6CIT - chains A and C of the 4 polymer chains in the assembly; structure by X-ray diffraction, 2.03 A resolution.

Chain A:
Protein: GTP-binding nuclear protein Ran
Source organism: Homo sapiens
UniProt: P62826 (RAN_HUMAN); numbering as in UniProt (aligned over 1-216)
Sequence (237 residues; row label = number of the first residue in the row; numbers below 1 keep their minus sign (Met-20 is residue -20)):
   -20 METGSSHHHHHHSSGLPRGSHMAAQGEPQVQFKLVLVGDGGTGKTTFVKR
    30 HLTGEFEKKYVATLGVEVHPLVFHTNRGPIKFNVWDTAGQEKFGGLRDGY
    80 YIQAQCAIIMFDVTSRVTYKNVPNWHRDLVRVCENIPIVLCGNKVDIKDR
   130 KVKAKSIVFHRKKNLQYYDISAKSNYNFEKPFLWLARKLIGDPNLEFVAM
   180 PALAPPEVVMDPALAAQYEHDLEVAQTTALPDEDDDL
Unresolved in the structure: -20 to 8, 188-189
Construct notes: expression tag (-20 to 0)
Ion coordination: Mg2+: Thr24, Thr42 (together with GMP-PNP)
Residues lining bound ligands: GMP-PNP: Asp18, Gly19, Gly20, Thr21, Gly22, Lys23, Thr24, Thr25, Phe35, Glu36, Lys37, Lys38, Tyr39, Val40, Ala41, Thr42, Asp65, Thr66, Ala67, Gly68, Gln69, Asn122, Lys123, Asp125, Ile126, Ser150, Ala151, Lys152
Swiss-Prot annotation at these positions:
  - region: Lys37 to Val45 (Switch-I), Gly68 to Gln84 (Switch-II), Asp211 to Leu216 (Interaction with RANBP1)
  - binding site (GTP): Asp18 to Thr25, Glu36 to Thr42, Gly68, Asn122 to Asp125, Ser150 to Lys152
  - site: Gln69 (Essential for GTP hydrolysis)
  - modified residue: Ala2 (N-acetylalanine), Thr24 (Phosphothreonine), Lys37 (N6-acetyllysine), Lys60 (N6-acetyllysine), Lys71 (N6-acetyllysine), Lys99 (N6-acetyllysine), Lys134 (N6-acetyllysine), Lys159 (N6-acetyllysine)
  - cross-link (Glycyl lysine isopeptide (Lys-Gly)): Lys71 (interchain with G-Cter in SUMO2), Lys152 (interchain with G-Cter in SUMO2)
  - mutagenesis: Gly19 (G19V: Blocks DNA replication; when associated with L-69), Thr24 (T24L: Has low binding affinity for GTP and GDP. Almost completely abolishes interaction with BIRC5; T24N: Has low binding affinity for GTP and GDP. Decreases nuclear import of proteins and RNA ...), Thr25 (T25A: Minor effect on the interaction with the alpha phosphate group of bound GTP), Lys37 (K37Q: Mimics acetylation; enhances the nuclear export of RELA/p65; K37R: Decreased acetylation), Tyr39 (Y39A: Abolishes steric hindrance that traps the essential Q-69 in an unreactive position, and causes slow GTP hydrolysis in wild-type ...), Gln69 (Q69L: Strongly decreased GTPase activity. Probably locked in the GTP-bound form. Loss of interaction with NUTF2. Decreases nuclear location and leads to cytoplasmic location during interphase ...), Glu70 (E70A: Strongly decreases the relase of bound GDP), Arg76 (R76E: Probable loss of interaction with NUTF2. Loss of transport to the nucleus), Lys134 (K134Q: Loss of normal mitotic chromosome segregation and defective mitotic spindle orientation; K134R: Loss of normal mitotic chromosome segregation and formation of sister chromatid bridges), Asp211 to Leu216 (No effect on GTPase activity. Abolishes interaction with RANBP1)

Chain C:
Protein: Exportin-1
Source organism: Saccharomyces cerevisiae
UniProt: P30822 (XPO1_YEAST); numbering as in UniProt; present here: 1-376, 414-1058
Sequence (1024 residues; numbered -2 to 1058; 37 numbers in that range are skipped by the numbering (no residue carries them; nothing is unmodelled there); the number before each row is that of its first residue; numbers below 1 keep their minus sign (Gly-2 is residue -2)):
    -2 GGSMEGILDFSNDLDIALLDQVVSTFYQGSGVQQKQAQEILTKFQDNPDA
    48 WQKADQILQFSTNPQSKFIALSILDKLITRKWKLLPNDHRIGIRNFVVGM
    98 IISMCQDDEVFKTQKNLINKSDLTLVQILKQEWPQNWPEFIPELIGSSSS
   148 SVNVCENNMIVLKLLSEEVFDFSAEQMTQAKALHLKNSMSKEFEQIFKLC
   198 FQVLEQGSSSSLIVATLESLLRYLHWIPYRYIYETNILELLSTKFMTSPD
   248 TRAITLKCLTEVSNLKIPQDNDLIKRQTVLFFQNTLQQIATSVMPVTADL
   298 KATYANANGNDQSFLQDLAMFLTTYLARNRALLESDESLRELLLNAHQYL
   348 IQLSKIEERELFKTTLDYWHNLVADLFYE
   414 PLKKHIYEEICSQLRLVIIENMVRPEEDLVVENDEGEIVREFVKESDTIQ
   464 LYKSEREVLVYLTHLNVIDTEEIMISKLARQIDGSEWSWHNINTLSWAIG
   514 SISGTMSEDTEKRFVVTVIKDLLGLCEQKRGKDNKAVVASDIMYVVGQYP
   564 RFLKAHWNFLRTVILKLFEFMHETHEGVQDMACDTFIKIVQKCKYHFVIQ
   614 QPRESEPFIQTIIRDIQKTTADLQPQQVHTFYKACGIIISEERSVAERNR
   664 LLSDLMQLPNMAWDTIVEQSTANPTLLLDSETVKIIANIIKTNVAVCTSM
   714 GADFYPQLGHIYYNMLQLYRAVSSMISAQVAAEGLIATKTPKVRGLRTIK
   764 KEILKLVETYISKARNLDDVVKVLVEPLLNAVLEDYMNNVPDARDAEVLN
   814 CMTTVVEKVGHMIPQGVILILQSVFECTLDMINKDFTEYPEHRVEFYKLL
   864 KVINEKSFAAFLELPPAAFKLFVDAICWAFKHNNRDVEVNGLQIALDLVK
   914 NIERMGNVPFANEFHKNYFFIFVSETFFVLTDSDHKSGFSKQALLLMKLI
   964 SLVYDNKISVPLYQEAEVPQGTSNQVYLSQYLANMLSNAFPHLTSEQIAS
  1014 FLSALTKQCKDLVVFKGTLRDFLVQIKEVGGDPTDYLFAEDKENA
Unresolved in the structure: -2, 439-460, 1054-1058
Construct notes: expression tag (-2 to 0); conflict Asp441 (Val in P30822), Gly537 (Asp in P30822), Cys539 (Thr in P30822), Glu540 (Val in P30822), Gln541 (Lys in P30822), Cys1022 (Tyr in P30822)

Chain A / chain C interface:
Residue-residue contacts (48):
  Val45(A) - Gln35(C)
  Val47(A) - Gln31(C)
  Trp64(A) - Phe23(C)  hydrophobic
  Trp64(A) - Gln31(C)
  Lys71(A) - Asp947(C)  salt bridge
  Gly74(A) - Gln42(C)  hydrogen bond (backbone-side chain)
  Leu75(A) - Phe23(C)  hydrophobic
  Leu75(A) - Gln42(C)
  Arg76(A) - Lys73(C)
  Asp77(A) - Phe65(C)
  Asp77(A) - Lys117(C)  salt bridge
  Gly78(A) - Tyr24(C)  hydrogen bond (backbone-side chain)
  Gly78(A) - Phe65(C)
  Tyr79(A) - Phe23(C)  hydrophobic
  Tyr79(A) - Gln35(C)  hydrogen bond
  Ile81(A) - Tyr24(C)
  Ile81(A) - Gln62(C)
  Ile81(A) - Phe65(C)  hydrophobic
  Gln82(A) - Gln25(C)
  Asn103(A) - Phe169(C)
  Asn103(A) - Glu172(C)  hydrogen bond
  Arg106(A) - Phe169(C)
  Arg110(A) - Leu120(C)
  Arg110(A) - Leu161(C)
  Arg110(A) - Glu164(C)  salt bridge
  Arg110(A) - Glu165(C)  salt bridge
  Val111(A) - Asn113(C)
  Glu113(A) - Asn116(C)  hydrogen bond
  Lys134(A) - Gln463(C)
  His139(A) - Glu357(C)  salt bridge
  Arg140(A) - Met317(C)
  Arg140(A) - Thr361(C)  hydrogen bond
  Arg140(A) - Asp364(C)  salt bridge
  Lys141(A) - Lys254(C)  hydrogen bond (backbone-side chain)
  Lys141(A) - Glu258(C)  salt bridge
  Lys141(A) - Met317(C)
  Asn143(A) - Lys254(C)  hydrogen bond
  Asn143(A) - Ser310(C)
  Asn143(A) - Gln313(C)  hydrogen bond
  Asn143(A) - Asp314(C)  hydrogen bond
  Gln145(A) - Glu355(C)  hydrogen bond
  Tyr146(A) - Glu357(C)
  Lys167(A) - Gln309(C)  hydrogen bond
  Pro172(A) - Ala302(C)
  Pro172(A) - Asn303(C)
  Thr206(A) - Ile749(C)
  Ala208(A) - Lys752(C)
  Glu212(A) - Arg757(C)
Other interface residues (no listed pair), chain A (39 interface residues in all): Lys12, Leu43, Gly44, Gln69, Val96, Lys99, Asn100, Pro102, Lys130, Asp213
Other interface residues (no listed pair), chain C (48 interface residues in all): Leu38, Thr39, Ile66, Ser69, Lys160, Gln173, Thr257, Asn261, Ala304, Lys360, Asp899, Ser950

In short:
39 residues of chain A face 48 of chain C across their interface; the contacts include 12 hydrogen bonds and 7
salt bridges. Polar pairs include Lys71(A)-Asp947(C), Asp77(A)-Lys117(C) and Arg110(A)-Glu164(C). Chain A
binds GMP-PNP.
Here chain A is GTP-binding nuclear protein Ran (Homo sapiens) and chain C is Exportin-1 (Saccharomyces
cerevisiae). Entry 6CIT (Crystal Structure of MVM NS2 NES Peptide in complex with CRM1-Ran-RanBP1) was
determined by X-ray diffraction.
